5S55 - chains B and F of the 6 polymer chains in the assembly; structure by X-ray diffraction, 2.30 A resolution.

Chain B:
Name: Tubulin beta-2B chain
Source organism: Bos taurus
UniProt: Q6B856 (TBB2B_BOVIN); the author numbering skips numbers that UniProt does not, so the offset changes along the chain: 1-42 = UniProt 1-42; 45-360 = UniProt 43-358; 369-455 = UniProt 359-445
Amino-acid sequence (445 residues; numbered 1 to 455; 10 numbers in that range are skipped by the numbering (no residue carries them; nothing is unmodelled there); the number before each row is that of its first residue):
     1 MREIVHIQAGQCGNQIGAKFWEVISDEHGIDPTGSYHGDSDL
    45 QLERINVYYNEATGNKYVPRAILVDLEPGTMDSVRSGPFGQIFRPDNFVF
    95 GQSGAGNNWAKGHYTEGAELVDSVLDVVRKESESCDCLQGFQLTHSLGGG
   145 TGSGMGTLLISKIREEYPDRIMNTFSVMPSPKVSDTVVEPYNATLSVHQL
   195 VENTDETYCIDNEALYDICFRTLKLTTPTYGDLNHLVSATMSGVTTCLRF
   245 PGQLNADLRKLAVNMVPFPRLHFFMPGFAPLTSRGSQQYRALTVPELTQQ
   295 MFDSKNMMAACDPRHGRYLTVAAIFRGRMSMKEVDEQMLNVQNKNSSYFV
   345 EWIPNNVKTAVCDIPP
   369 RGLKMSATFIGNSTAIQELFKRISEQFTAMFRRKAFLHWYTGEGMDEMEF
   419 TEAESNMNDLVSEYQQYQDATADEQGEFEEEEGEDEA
Not modelled in the structure: 279-280, 438-455
Metal / ion sites: Mg2+: Gln-11 (together with GDP); Ca2+: Glu-113 (shared with 1 residue of chain C)
Ligand contacts:
  - GDP (guanosine-5'-diphosphate): Ala-9, Gly-10, Gln-11, Cys-12, Gln-15, Ile-16, Asp-69, Ala-99, Asn-101, Ser-140, Gly-142, Gly-143, Gly-144, Thr-145, Gly-146, Ser-147, Val-171, Pro-173, Val-177, Asp-179, Glu-183, Asn-206, Leu-209, Tyr-224, Leu-227, Asn-228
  - WZP (2-methyl-1-[4-(propan-2-yl)piperazin-1-yl]propan-1-one): Arg-158, Pro-162, Asp-163, Arg-164, Ile-165, Met-166, Glu-196, Asn-197, Thr-198, Asp-199, Arg-253
Curated features (UniProtKB/Swiss-Prot):
  - motif: Met-1 to Ile-4 (MREI motif)
  - binding site (GTP): Gln-11, Glu-71, Ser-140, Gly-144, Thr-145, Gly-146, Asn-206, Asn-228
  - binding site (Mg(2+)): Glu-71
  - modified residue: Ser-40 (Phosphoserine), Thr-57 (Phosphothreonine), Lys-60 (N6-acetyllysine), Ser-174 (Phosphoserine), Thr-287 (Phosphothreonine), Thr-292 (Phosphothreonine), Arg-320 (Omega-N-methylarginine), Glu-448 (5-glutamyl polyglutamate)
  - cross-link (Glycyl lysine isopeptide (Lys-Gly)): Lys-60 (interchain with G-Cter in ubiquitin), Lys-326 (interchain with G-Cter in ubiquitin)
What the authors report for this chain:
  - binding site for WZP: Asp-199

Chain F:
Name: Tubulin-Tyrosine Ligase
Source organism: Gallus gallus
UniProt: E1BQ43 (E1BQ43_CHICK); residue numbers follow UniProt; this construct covers 1-378
Amino-acid sequence (384 residues; each row starts with the number of its first residue):
     1 MYTFVVRDENSSVYAEVSRLLLATGQWKRLRKDNPRFNLMLGERNRLPFG
    51 RLGHEPGLVQLVNYYRGADKLCRKASLVKLIKTSPELSESCTWFPESYVI
   101 YPTNLKTPVAPAQNGIRHLINNTRTDEREVFLAAYNRRREGREGNVWIAK
   151 SSAGAKGEGILISSEASELLDFIDEQGQVHVIQKYLEKPLLLEPGHRKFD
   201 IRSWVLVDHLYNIYLYREGVLRTSSEPYNSANFQDKTCHLTNHCIQKEYS
   251 KNYGRYEEGNEMFFEEFNQYLMDALNTTLENSILLQIKHIIRSCLMCIEP
   301 AISTKHLHYQSFQLFGFDFMVDEELKVWLIEVNGAPACAQKLYAELCQGI
   351 VDVAISSVFPLADTGQKTSQPTSIFIKLHHHHHH
Not modelled in the structure: 106-124, 153-158, 363-370, 383-384
Differences from the reference sequence: expression tag (379-384)
Metal / ion sites: Mg2+: Glu-331 (together with AMP-PCP)
Ligand contacts: AMP-PCP (ACP; phosphomethylphosphonic acid adenylate ester): Lys-74, Ile-148, Lys-150, Gln-183, Lys-184, Tyr-185, Leu-186, Lys-198, Asp-200, Arg-202, Arg-222, His-239, Leu-240, Thr-241, Asn-242, Asp-318, Met-320, Ile-330, Glu-331, Asn-333

Interface between chain B and chain F:
Residue-residue contacts (10):
  Arg-311(B) / Arg-31(F)
  Leu-333(B) / Pro-56(F)
  Leu-333(B) / Gly-57(F)
  Gln-336(B) / Arg-36(F)  hydrogen bond
  Asn-337(B) / Arg-36(F)  hydrogen bond
  Asn-337(B) / Leu-58(F)
  Lys-338(B) / Met-1(F)
  Ser-340(B) / Leu-30(F)
  Ser-340(B) / Asn-34(F)  hydrogen bond
  Glu-345(B) / Arg-31(F)  salt bridge
Interface residues without a listed pair, chain B (8 interface residues in all): Asn-349
Interface residues without a listed pair, chain F (10 interface residues in all): Thr-3, Glu-55

Summary:
8 residues of chain B face 10 of chain F across their interface; the contacts include 3 hydrogen bonds and 1
salt bridge. Polar contacts include Glu-345(B)/Arg-31(F), Gln-336(B)/Arg-36(F) and Asn-337(B)/Arg-36(F). Chain
B binds GDP and compound WZP. Ligands of chain F: AMP-PCP. The paper reports a binding site for WZP at
Asp-199(B).
Chain B is Tubulin beta-2B chain (Bos taurus) and chain F is Tubulin-Tyrosine Ligase (Gallus gallus); the
structure, Tubulin-Z106307058-complex, was determined by X-ray diffraction (same publication as 5S4L, 5S4M,
5S4N, 5S4O, 5S4P, 5S4Q and 52 further entries).
